Entry 7UX1 (electron microscopy, 3.48 A resolution); this record covers chains A and B of the 7 polymer chains in the assembly.

Chain A (and B):
Protein: Mechanosensitive channel MscK
Source organism: Escherichia coli K-12
Notes: chain B of this document is another copy of the same molecule, construct and numbering; everything in this record applies to it too
UniProt: P77338 (MSCK_ECOLI); residue numbers follow UniProt; this construct covers 1-1120
Chain sequence (1120 residues; each row starts with the number of its first residue):
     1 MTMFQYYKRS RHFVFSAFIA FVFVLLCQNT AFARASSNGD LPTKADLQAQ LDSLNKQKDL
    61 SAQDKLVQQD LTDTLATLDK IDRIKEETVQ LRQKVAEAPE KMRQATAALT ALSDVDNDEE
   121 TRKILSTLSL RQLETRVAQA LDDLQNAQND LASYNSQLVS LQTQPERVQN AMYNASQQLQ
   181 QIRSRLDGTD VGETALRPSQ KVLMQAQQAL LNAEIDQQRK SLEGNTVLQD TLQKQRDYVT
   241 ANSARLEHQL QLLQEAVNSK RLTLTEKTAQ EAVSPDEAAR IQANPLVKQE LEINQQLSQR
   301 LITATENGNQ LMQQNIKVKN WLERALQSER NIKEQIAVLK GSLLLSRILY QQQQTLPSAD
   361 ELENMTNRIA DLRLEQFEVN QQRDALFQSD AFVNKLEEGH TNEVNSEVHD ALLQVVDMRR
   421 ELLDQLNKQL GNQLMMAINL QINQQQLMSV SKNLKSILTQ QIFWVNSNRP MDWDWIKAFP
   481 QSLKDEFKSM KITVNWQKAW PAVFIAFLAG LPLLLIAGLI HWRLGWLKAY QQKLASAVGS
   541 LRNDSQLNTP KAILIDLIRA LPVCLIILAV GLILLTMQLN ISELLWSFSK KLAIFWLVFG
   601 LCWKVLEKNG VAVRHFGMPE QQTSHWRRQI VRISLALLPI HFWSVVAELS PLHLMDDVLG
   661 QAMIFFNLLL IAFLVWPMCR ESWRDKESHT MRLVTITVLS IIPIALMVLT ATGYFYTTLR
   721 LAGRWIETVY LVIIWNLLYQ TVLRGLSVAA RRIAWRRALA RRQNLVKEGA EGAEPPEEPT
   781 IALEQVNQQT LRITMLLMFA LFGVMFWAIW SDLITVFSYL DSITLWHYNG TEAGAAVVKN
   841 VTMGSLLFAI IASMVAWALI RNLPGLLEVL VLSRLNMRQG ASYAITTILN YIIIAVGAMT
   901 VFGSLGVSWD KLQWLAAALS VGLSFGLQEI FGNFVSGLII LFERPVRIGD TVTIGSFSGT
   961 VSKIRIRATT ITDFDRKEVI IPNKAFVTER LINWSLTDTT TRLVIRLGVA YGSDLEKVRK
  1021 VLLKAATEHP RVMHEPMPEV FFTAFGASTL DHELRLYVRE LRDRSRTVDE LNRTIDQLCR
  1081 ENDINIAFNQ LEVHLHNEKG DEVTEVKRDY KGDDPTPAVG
Disordered / not traced: 1-285, 465-473, 492-504, 537-548, 576-581, 606-621, 650-657, 712-714, 755-786, 1098-1120
Differences from the reference sequence: engineered mutation Ser-924 (Gly in P77338)
UniProt features mapped onto this chain:
  - mutagenesis: Gly-922 (G922S: Prevents growth in medium containing high levels of potassium in the presence of betaine)
Reported in the primary citation:
  - conformationally variable residues (helix shift, side-chain flip): Trp-914, Val-921, Phe-925, Gly-926

Interface between chain A and chain B:
Contacting residue pairs (92):
  Ser-920(A) with Trp-914(B)
  Leu-927(A) with Ala-918(B), hydrophobic
  Phe-931(A) with Ala-918(B); Leu-919(B), hydrophobic; Gly-922(B)
  Phe-934(A) with Tyr-891(B), hydrophobic
  Leu-938(A) with Ile-888(B), hydrophobic
  Ile-939(A) with Ile-930(B), hydrophobic; Arg-967(B)
  Glu-943(A) with Ile-966(B); Arg-967(B), salt bridge; Ala-968(B)
  Arg-944(A) with Arg-878(B); Gln-879(B); Gly-880(B); Ala-881(B)
  Pro-945(A) with Arg-967(B)
  Arg-947(A) with Gln-879(B)
  Ile-964(A) with Tyr-883(B), hydrogen bond (backbone-side chain)
  Ile-966(A) with Tyr-891(B)
  Lys-984(A) with Phe-925(B)
  Val-987(A) with Arg-967(B), hydrogen bond (backbone-side chain); Pro-982(B)
  Thr-988(A) with Pro-982(B)
  Glu-989(A) with Pro-982(B)
  Arg-990(A) with Ile-980(B); Ile-981(B); Ala-985(B)
  Leu-991(A) with Glu-978(B); Val-979(B); Ile-980(B), hydrogen bond (backbone-backbone)
  Ile-992(A) with Phe-957(B), hydrophobic; Lys-977(B); Glu-978(B); Val-979(B), hydrophobic
  Asn-993(A) with Lys-977(B); Glu-978(B), hydrogen bond (backbone-backbone)
  Trp-994(A) with Arg-976(B); Lys-977(B)
  Leu-996(A) with Glu-978(B); Ile-980(B), hydrophobic
  Thr-997(A) with Glu-978(B), hydrogen bond
  Thr-1000(A) with Arg-976(B)
  Thr-1001(A) with Asp-975(B); Arg-976(B); Lys-977(B)
  Arg-1002(A) with Phe-974(B), hydrogen bond (side chain-backbone); Asp-975(B), salt bridge
  Tyr-1011(A) with Arg-1080(B), hydrogen bond (backbone-side chain); Ile-1086(B); Phe-1088(B), hydrophobic
  Ser-1013(A) with Arg-1080(B), hydrogen bond (backbone-side chain)
  Leu-1015(A) with Arg-1073(B), hydrogen bond (backbone-side chain); Asp-1076(B)
  Arg-1019(A) with Arg-1066(B); Asp-1069(B), salt bridge; Arg-1073(B)
  Val-1040(A) with Asp-1069(B)
  Phe-1041(A) with Ser-1065(B); Arg-1066(B); Asp-1069(B)
  Phe-1042(A) with Val-1068(B); Asp-1069(B), hydrogen bond (backbone-side chain); Asn-1072(B); Arg-1073(B)
  Thr-1043(A) with Asn-1072(B)
  Phe-1045(A) with Asn-1072(B); Asp-1076(B); Ile-1086(B), hydrophobic
  Ala-1047(A) with Phe-1088(B)
  Ser-1048(A) with Phe-1088(B)
  Leu-1050(A) with Asp-1076(B)
  Arg-1055(A) with Ser-1065(B)
  Tyr-1057(A) with Arg-976(B)
  Arg-1064(A) with Lys-977(B)
  Gln-1090(A) with Phe-1088(B); Asn-1089(B)
  Leu-1091(A) with Asn-1089(B); Leu-1091(B), hydrophobic
  Glu-1092(A) with Asn-1089(B); Gln-1090(B); Leu-1091(B), hydrogen bond (backbone-backbone)
  Val-1093(A) with Leu-1091(B)
  His-1094(A) with Gln-1090(B), hydrogen bond; Leu-1091(B); Glu-1092(B); Val-1093(B)
  Leu-1095(A) with Val-1093(B)
  His-1096(A) with Val-1093(B); His-1094(B); Leu-1095(B)
  Asn-1097(A) with Leu-1095(B)
Other interface residues (no listed pair), chain A (61 interface residues in all): Gln-928, Gly-932, Val-935, Leu-941, Phe-942, Ile-948, Phe-986, Asp-998, Gly-1012, Asp-1014, Glu-1016, Ala-1044
Other interface residues (no listed pair), chain B (51 interface residues in all): Ala-884, Val-921, Gly-926, Glu-929, Ile-954, Ile-1075, Ala-1087

Overview:
The interface between chain A and chain B involves 61 residues on one side and 51 on the other; the contacts
include 12 hydrogen bonds and 3 salt bridges. Polar pairs include Glu-943(A)/Arg-967(B),
Arg-1002(A)/Asp-975(B) and Arg-1019(A)/Asp-1069(B). From UniProt: one mutagenesis site on chain A. The paper
reports conformational variability at Trp-914(A), Val-921(A) and Phe-925(A) among others.
Both chains are Mechanosensitive channel MscK (Escherichia coli K-12). Entry 7UX1 (EcMscK in an Open
Conformation) was determined by electron microscopy, deposited together with 7UW5.
